PDB entry 7B09 | electron microscopy, 13.40 A resolution (very low resolution: no residue pairs are listed; an interface is given only as per-side residue counts) | chains H and L of the 4 polymer chains in the assembly

# Chain H
Molecule: Heavy chain of fab fragment P-4G2
From: Myodes glareolus
Notes: antibody fragment or engineered binder
Sequence (231 residues; each row starts with the number of its first residue; numbers below 1 keep their minus sign (Thr-1 is residue -1)):
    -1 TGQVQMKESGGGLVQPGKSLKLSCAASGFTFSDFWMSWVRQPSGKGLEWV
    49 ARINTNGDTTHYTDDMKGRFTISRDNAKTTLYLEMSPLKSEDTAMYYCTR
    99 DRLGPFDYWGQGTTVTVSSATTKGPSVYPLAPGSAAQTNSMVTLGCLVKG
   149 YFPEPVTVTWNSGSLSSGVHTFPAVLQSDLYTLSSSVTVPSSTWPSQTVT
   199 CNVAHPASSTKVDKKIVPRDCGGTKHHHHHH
Not modelled in the structure: -1, 132-136, 217-229
Disulfides: Cys22-Cys96, Cys144-Cys199

# Chain L
Molecule: Light chain of fab fragment P-4G2
From: Myodes glareolus
Notes: antibody fragment or engineered binder
Sequence (216 residues; row label = number of the first residue in the row; numbers below 1 keep their minus sign (Thr-1 is residue -1)):
    -1 TGDIVMTQSPAFPPVSLGDTVTITCQASQSVYKNLAWYQQKPGKSPRLLI
    49 FGMSSLADGVPSRFSASGSDKQYSLKIRGLQPEDAAIYYCQQHYIAPYTF
    99 GAGTRLEIKRTDAAPTVSIFPPSSEQLTSGGASVVCFLNNFYPKDINVKW
   149 KIDGSERQNGVLNSWTDQDSKDSTYSMSSTLTLTKDEYERHNSYTCEATH
   199 KTSTSPIVKSFNRNEC
Not modelled in the structure: 212-214
Disulfides: Cys23-Cys88, Cys134-Cys194

# How chain H and chain L interact
At this resolution (13 A) residue pairs are not listed: 36 residues of chain H and 36 of chain L lie at the interface.

# Overview
The chain H/chain L interface involves 36 residues from each chain.
Here chain H is Heavy chain of fab fragment P-4G2 and chain L is Light chain of fab fragment P-4G2, both from
Myodes glareolus. Entry 7B09 (Puumala virus glycoprotein (Gc) in complex with fab fragment P-4G2) was
determined by electron microscopy, deposited together with 7B0A.
